Entry 1ZMT (X-ray diffraction, 1.70 A resolution); this record covers chains A and D of the 4 polymer chains in the assembly.

Chain A (and D):
Molecule: Haloalcohol dehalogenase HheC
Source organism: Agrobacterium tumefaciens
Notes: chain D of this document is another copy of the same molecule, construct and numbering; everything in this record applies to it too
UniProt: Q93D82 (Q93D82_9RHIZ); residues 1-254 here = UniProt positions 1-254
Amino-acid sequence (254 residues; each row starts with the number of its first residue):
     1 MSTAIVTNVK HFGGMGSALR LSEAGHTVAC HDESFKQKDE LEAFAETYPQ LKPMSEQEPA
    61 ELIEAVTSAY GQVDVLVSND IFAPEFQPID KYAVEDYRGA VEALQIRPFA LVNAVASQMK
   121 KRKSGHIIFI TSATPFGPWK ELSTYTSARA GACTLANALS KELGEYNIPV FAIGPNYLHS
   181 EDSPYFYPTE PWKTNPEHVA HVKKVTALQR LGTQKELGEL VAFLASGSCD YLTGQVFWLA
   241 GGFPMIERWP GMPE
Not modelled in the structure: 1, 254
Residues lining bound ligands: (R)-para-nitrostyrene oxide (RNO): Phe12, Pro84, Phe86, Thr131, Ser132, Thr134, Trp139, Leu142, Tyr145, Pro175, Asn176, Phe186, Tyr187
Reported in the primary citation:
  - binding site for (R)-para-nitrostyrene oxide: Ser132, Trp139, Tyr145, Phe186
  - catalytic residues: Asp80, Ser132, Tyr145, Arg149
  - contacts within the chain: Tyr145-Arg149 (hydrogen bond)

Interface between chain A and chain D:
Pairs across the interface - 79 pairs, chain A then chain D:
  Ser160(A) - Ala207(D)
  Lys161(A) - Gly242(D)  hydrogen bond (side chain-backbone)
  Lys161(A) - Pro244(D)  hydrogen bond (side chain-backbone)
  Lys161(A) - Met245(D)
  Gly164(A) - Ala207(D)
  Gly164(A) - Leu208(D)
  Glu165(A) - Ala207(D)  hydrogen bond (backbone-backbone)
  Glu165(A) - Gln209(D)
  Asn176(A) - Tyr231(D)
  Tyr177(A) - Tyr231(D)  hydrogen bond (backbone-side chain)
  Thr206(A) - Tyr231(D)
  Ala207(A) - Ser160(D)
  Ala207(A) - Gly164(D)
  Ala207(A) - Glu165(D)  hydrogen bond (backbone-backbone)
  Leu208(A) - Gly164(D)
  Leu208(A) - Asp230(D)
  Leu208(A) - Tyr231(D)  hydrophobic
  Leu208(A) - Thr233(D)
  Arg210(A) - Asp230(D)
  Arg210(A) - Tyr231(D)  hydrogen bond (backbone-side chain)
  Leu211(A) - Tyr231(D)
  Gly212(A) - Tyr231(D)  hydrogen bond (backbone-side chain)
  Glu216(A) - Ser228(D)
  Glu216(A) - Cys229(D)
  Glu216(A) - Asp230(D)  hydrogen bond (side chain-backbone)
  Glu216(A) - Tyr231(D)  hydrogen bond (side chain-backbone)
  Glu219(A) - Phe223(D)
  Glu219(A) - Ser228(D)
  Leu220(A) - Phe223(D)  hydrophobic
  Phe223(A) - Glu219(D)
  Phe223(A) - Leu220(D)  hydrophobic
  Phe223(A) - Phe223(D)  hydrophobic
  Ser228(A) - Glu216(D)
  Ser228(A) - Glu219(D)
  Cys229(A) - Glu216(D)
  Cys229(A) - Leu239(D)  hydrophobic
  Asp230(A) - Leu208(D)
  Asp230(A) - Arg210(D)
  Asp230(A) - Glu216(D)  hydrogen bond (backbone-side chain)
  Tyr231(A) - Asn176(D)
  Tyr231(A) - Tyr177(D)  hydrogen bond (side chain-backbone)
  Tyr231(A) - Thr206(D)
  Tyr231(A) - Leu208(D)  hydrophobic
  Tyr231(A) - Arg210(D)  hydrogen bond (side chain-backbone)
  Tyr231(A) - Leu211(D)
  Tyr231(A) - Gly212(D)  hydrogen bond (side chain-backbone)
  Tyr231(A) - Glu216(D)  hydrogen bond (backbone-side chain)
  Tyr231(A) - Trp238(D)
  Tyr231(A) - Leu239(D)  hydrophobic
  Tyr231(A) - Ala240(D)
  Tyr231(A) - Gly241(D)  hydrogen bond (backbone-backbone)
  Leu232(A) - Leu220(D)  hydrophobic
  Leu232(A) - Phe237(D)  hydrophobic
  Leu232(A) - Trp238(D)
  Leu232(A) - Leu239(D)  hydrophobic
  Thr233(A) - Leu208(D)
  Thr233(A) - Gly241(D)
  Thr233(A) - Gly242(D)
  Gln235(A) - Gln235(D)
  Gln235(A) - Val236(D)  hydrogen bond (side chain-backbone)
  Gln235(A) - Phe237(D)
  Gln235(A) - Trp238(D)  hydrogen bond (side chain-backbone)
  Val236(A) - Gln235(D)  hydrogen bond (backbone-side chain)
  Phe237(A) - Leu232(D)  hydrophobic
  Phe237(A) - Gln235(D)
  Phe237(A) - Phe237(D)  hydrophobic
  Trp238(A) - Tyr231(D)
  Trp238(A) - Leu232(D)
  Trp238(A) - Gln235(D)  hydrogen bond (backbone-side chain)
  Leu239(A) - Cys229(D)  hydrophobic
  Leu239(A) - Tyr231(D)  hydrophobic
  Leu239(A) - Leu232(D)  hydrophobic
  Ala240(A) - Tyr231(D)
  Gly241(A) - Tyr231(D)  hydrogen bond (backbone-backbone)
  Gly241(A) - Thr233(D)
  Gly242(A) - Lys161(D)  hydrogen bond (backbone-side chain)
  Gly242(A) - Thr233(D)
  Pro244(A) - Lys161(D)  hydrogen bond (backbone-side chain)
  Met245(A) - Lys161(D)
Other interface residues (no listed pair), chain A (35 interface residues in all): Asn167, Gln209, Phe243
Other interface residues (no listed pair), chain D (35 interface residues in all): Asn167, Phe243

Summary:
Chain A and chain D each contribute 35 residues to their interface; the contacts include 22 hydrogen bonds.
Polar contacts include Lys161(A)-Gly242(D), Lys161(A)-Pro244(D) and Tyr177(A)-Tyr231(D). Chain A binds
(R)-para-nitrostyrene oxide. The paper reports catalytic residues Asp80(A), Ser132(A) and Tyr145(A) among
others; a binding site for (R)-para-nitrostyrene oxide at Ser132(A), Trp139(A) and Tyr145(A) among others.
Both chains are Haloalcohol dehalogenase HheC (Agrobacterium tumefaciens). Entry 1ZMT (Structure of
haloalcohol dehalogenase HheC of Agrobacterium radiobacter AD1 in complex with (R)-para-nitro styrene oxide,
with ...) was determined by X-ray diffraction (same publication as 1ZO8).
